Entry 6KUT (electron microscopy, 4.10 A resolution (low resolution: residue-level contacts below are approximate; hydrogen-bond / salt-bridge calls are withheld)); this record covers chains A and B of the 5 polymer chains in the assembly.

== Chain A ==
Protein: Polymerase 3
Organism: Influenza D virus (D/swine/Oklahoma/1334/2011)
UniProtKB: K9LHJ4 (K9LHJ4_9ORTO); residues 1-710 here = UniProt positions 1-710
Chain sequence (710 residues; numbered 1 to 710; the number before each row is that of its first residue):
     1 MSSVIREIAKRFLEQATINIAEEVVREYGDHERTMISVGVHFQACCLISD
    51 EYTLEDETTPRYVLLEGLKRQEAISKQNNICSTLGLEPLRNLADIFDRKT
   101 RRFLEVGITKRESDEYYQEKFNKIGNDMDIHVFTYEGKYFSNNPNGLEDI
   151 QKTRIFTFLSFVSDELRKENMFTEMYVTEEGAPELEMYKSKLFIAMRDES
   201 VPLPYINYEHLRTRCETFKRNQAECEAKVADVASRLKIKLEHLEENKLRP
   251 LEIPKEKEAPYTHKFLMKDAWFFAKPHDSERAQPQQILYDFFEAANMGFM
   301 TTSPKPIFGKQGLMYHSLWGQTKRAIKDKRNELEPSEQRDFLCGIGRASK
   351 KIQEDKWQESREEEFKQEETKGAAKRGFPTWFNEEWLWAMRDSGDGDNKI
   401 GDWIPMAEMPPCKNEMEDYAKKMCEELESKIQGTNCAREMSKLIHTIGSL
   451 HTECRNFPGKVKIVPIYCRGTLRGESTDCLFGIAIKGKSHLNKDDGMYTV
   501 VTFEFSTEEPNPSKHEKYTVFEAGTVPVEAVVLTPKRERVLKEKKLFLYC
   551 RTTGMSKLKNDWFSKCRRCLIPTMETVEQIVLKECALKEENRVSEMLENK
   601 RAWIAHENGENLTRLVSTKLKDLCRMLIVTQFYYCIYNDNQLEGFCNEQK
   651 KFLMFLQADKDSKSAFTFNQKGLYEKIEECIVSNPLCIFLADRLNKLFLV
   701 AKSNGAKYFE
Disordered / not traced: 1-3, 181-183, 394-398, 531-541

== Chain B ==
Protein: RNA-directed RNA polymerase catalytic subunit
Organism: Influenza D virus (D/swine/Oklahoma/1334/2011)
Notes: EC 2.7.7.48
UniProtKB: K9LH03 (K9LH03_9ORTO); numbering as in UniProt (aligned over 1-753)
Chain sequence (753 residues; each row starts with the number of its first residue):
     1 MEINPYLLMLNNDITSMISLTYPYTGAPPMSHGTSTKYSMETVSRTYSYS
    51 RTKKEVPSGIFPIERRKFCNTIEDKENLEKPNGNVDINFMLSLAEMLEEK
   101 MGKGFFKFCANEAEAEILKMHFSKLTEGRQTYDWTSERNMPAATALQLTV
   151 DAIQETQGTFKGTTMVEYCNKILEMMDWPEVKFKKVRMIVQRHWDPKTKK
   201 EIKMKSPTLMITKIGREEFIKRICTINTMAKDGERGKYKRRAIATPGMGI
   251 RPFSKIVETLAQKICERLAESGLPVGGNEKKAKLKTTVSSTNSKLQEGQF
   301 MVNITGDNSKWNECQQPEAYLAMLAYITKDSSNLMKDLCSVAPTLFCNKY
   351 VKMGQGFRAKNKRKTKEIVIPAKKMKERKELMNAEWRDLFETIEPYMDGE
   401 CCFLGGGMLMGMFNMLSTVFGVMTLNYREEALARRNCYWTGLQSSDDFVL
   451 FCISRTWPEMEMTILKFIAVCKLMGINMSLEKSYGCLPELFEFTSMFFSG
   501 DFVSNIALELPAFTTAGMNEGTDFTAAMSVIRTNMINNGLSPGTALMALR
   551 ICLQEFRATYRVHPYDSGVKNHRMKIIRKFIETIENKDGLLISDGGKLMN
   601 NISSLHIPEEILKEDLMDPSYRNRVFNPRNPFTQFEKTVDIFKASGPIRV
   651 EENEAVVSTHSFRTRSNRTLLNTDMRAMALEEKRYQVVCNMYRSVFESAD
   701 VNTPIGSMSMGEAIEAKILDRARTQFENGIIGGEEYSEIKRLIEDAKRQR
   751 LSV
Disordered / not traced: 187-207, 275-278, 431-434, 636-654, 670-677, 753

== Interface between chain A and chain B ==
Pairs across the interface (293):
  Val4(A) - Glu116(B)
  Val4(A) - Lys119(B)
  Ile5(A) - Ala115(B)
  Ile5(A) - Lys119(B)
  Ile8(A) - Lys119(B)
  Asp30(A) - Ser331(B)
  Asp30(A) - Ser332(B)
  Glu32(A) - Asn111(B)
  Glu32(A) - Glu114(B)
  Arg167(A) - Ile705(B)
  Glu169(A) - Lys119(B)
  Asn170(A) - Leu118(B)
  Asn170(A) - His121(B)
  Asn170(A) - Thr163(B)
  Met171(A) - Lys119(B)
  Thr173(A) - Thr164(B)
  Thr173(A) - Glu167(B)
  Tyr176(A) - Glu167(B)
  Glu184(A) - Leu118(B)
  Glu184(A) - Leu334(B)
  Leu185(A) - Ser332(B)
  Leu185(A) - Asn333(B)
  Leu185(A) - Leu334(B)
  Glu186(A) - Asn333(B)
  Met187(A) - Asn170(B)
  Met187(A) - Leu334(B)
  Met187(A) - Asp337(B)
  Tyr188(A) - Asn170(B)
  Tyr188(A) - Leu173(B)
  Tyr188(A) - Asp177(B)
  Lys189(A) - Asp337(B)
  Ser190(A) - Asp177(B)
  Lys191(A) - Asp177(B)
  Leu192(A) - Met176(B)
  Leu192(A) - Arg216(B)
  Leu192(A) - Ile220(B)
  Phe193(A) - Ser340(B)
  Phe193(A) - Val341(B)
  Phe193(A) - Thr344(B)
  Ala195(A) - Ile60(B)
  Met196(A) - Ile220(B)
  Met196(A) - Leu345(B)
  Met196(A) - Asn348(B)
  Arg197(A) - Asp337(B)
  Arg197(A) - Ser340(B)
  Arg197(A) - Thr344(B)
  Glu199(A) - Ser58(B)
  Glu199(A) - Gly59(B)
  Glu199(A) - Ile60(B)
  Glu199(A) - Arg65(B)
  Glu199(A) - Lys67(B)
  Ser200(A) - Leu321(B)
  Ser200(A) - Cys347(B)
  Val201(A) - Lys67(B)
  Leu203(A) - Lys54(B)
  Leu203(A) - Cys69(B)
  Leu203(A) - Thr71(B)
  Pro204(A) - Asn70(B)
  Tyr205(A) - Ile87(B)
  Tyr208(A) - Leu321(B)
  Tyr208(A) - Ala325(B)
  Tyr208(A) - Ser340(B)
  Leu211(A) - Leu321(B)
  Arg212(A) - Lys336(B)
  Cys215(A) - Leu91(B)
  Cys215(A) - Ala322(B)
  Cys215(A) - Tyr326(B)
  Glu216(A) - Lys329(B)
  Glu216(A) - Lys336(B)
  Phe218(A) - Asn88(B)
  Phe218(A) - Leu91(B)
  Phe218(A) - Ser92(B)
  Lys219(A) - Glu95(B)
  Arg220(A) - Ser92(B)
  Arg220(A) - Glu95(B)
  Glu224(A) - Phe89(B)
  Glu224(A) - Ser92(B)
  Glu224(A) - Leu93(B)
  Glu224(A) - Met96(B)
  Glu224(A) - Tyr427(B)
  Cys225(A) - Tyr427(B)
  Cys225(A) - Glu429(B)
  Ala227(A) - Leu473(B)
  Lys228(A) - Tyr427(B)
  Lys228(A) - Glu429(B)
  Lys228(A) - Lys466(B)
  Lys228(A) - Ala469(B)
  Lys228(A) - Leu473(B)
  Asp231(A) - Leu78(B)
  Asp231(A) - Ala469(B)
  Asp231(A) - Lys472(B)
  Asp231(A) - Leu473(B)
  Val232(A) - Leu465(B)
  Val232(A) - Lys466(B)
  Val232(A) - Ala469(B)
  Ser234(A) - Leu78(B)
  Arg235(A) - Leu78(B)
  Arg235(A) - Leu465(B)
  Arg235(A) - Ile468(B)
  Arg235(A) - Ala469(B)
  Arg235(A) - Lys472(B)
  Leu236(A) - Glu79(B)
  Lys237(A) - Glu79(B)
  Lys237(A) - Leu465(B)
  Lys237(A) - Ile468(B)
  Lys237(A) - Leu480(B)
  Ile238(A) - Glu461(B)
  Lys239(A) - Met460(B)
  Lys239(A) - Glu461(B)
  Lys239(A) - Ile464(B)
  Glu241(A) - Trp457(B)
  Ser279(A) - Gly568(B)
  Ser349(A) - Thr365(B)
  Ser349(A) - Glu367(B)
  Lys350(A) - Thr365(B)
  Lys350(A) - Glu367(B)
  Lys351(A) - Arg358(B)
  Lys351(A) - Glu367(B)
  Ile352(A) - Glu367(B)
  Ile352(A) - Ile368(B)
  Ile352(A) - Val369(B)
  Glu354(A) - Lys374(B)
  Trp357(A) - Ile368(B)
  Glu364(A) - Lys366(B)
  Phe365(A) - Asn361(B)
  Lys366(A) - Lys360(B)
  Lys366(A) - Asn361(B)
  Lys366(A) - Lys366(B)
  Lys366(A) - Ile368(B)
  Lys366(A) - Leu381(B)
  Gln367(A) - Ala359(B)
  Gln367(A) - Lys360(B)
  Glu368(A) - Phe357(B)
  Glu368(A) - Arg358(B)
  Glu368(A) - Leu381(B)
  Glu368(A) - Met382(B)
  Glu368(A) - Asn383(B)
  Glu368(A) - Trp386(B)
  Glu369(A) - Asn383(B)
  Asn383(A) - Met1(B)
  Asn383(A) - Glu2(B)
  Asn383(A) - Ile3(B)
  Trp386(A) - Ile3(B)
  Leu387(A) - Met1(B)
  Leu387(A) - Ile3(B)
  Met390(A) - Ile3(B)
  Pro405(A) - Gln554(B)
  Met406(A) - Met547(B)
  Met406(A) - Arg550(B)
  Met406(A) - Ile551(B)
  Met406(A) - Gln554(B)
  Ala407(A) - Arg550(B)
  Ala407(A) - Gln554(B)
  Glu408(A) - Arg550(B)
  Glu408(A) - Arg557(B)
  Glu408(A) - Lys597(B)
  Glu408(A) - Leu598(B)
  Met409(A) - Leu546(B)
  Met409(A) - Arg550(B)
  Pro410(A) - Leu546(B)
  Pro410(A) - Leu598(B)
  Pro410(A) - Asn600(B)
  Pro410(A) - Asn601(B)
  Pro411(A) - Leu598(B)
  Pro411(A) - Asn601(B)
  Lys413(A) - Asn601(B)
  Lys413(A) - Ser603(B)
  Glu415(A) - Ser603(B)
  Glu417(A) - Asn601(B)
  Glu417(A) - Ile602(B)
  Ala420(A) - Gly543(B)
  Cys424(A) - Gly543(B)
  Cys424(A) - Leu546(B)
  Glu428(A) - Arg550(B)
  Asp494(A) - Met30(B)
  Asp495(A) - Ser31(B)
  Asp495(A) - His32(B)
  Met497(A) - His32(B)
  Trp562(A) - Thr25(B)
  Trp562(A) - Gly26(B)
  Trp562(A) - Ala27(B)
  Trp562(A) - Pro28(B)
  Trp562(A) - Pro511(B)
  Lys565(A) - Thr514(B)
  Lys565(A) - Glu555(B)
  Arg567(A) - Glu555(B)
  Arg568(A) - Leu510(B)
  Arg568(A) - Pro511(B)
  Leu570(A) - Met547(B)
  Ile571(A) - Thr544(B)
  Ile571(A) - Ala548(B)
  Met574(A) - Gly543(B)
  Met574(A) - Thr544(B)
  Met574(A) - Met547(B)
  Glu575(A) - Thr544(B)
  Thr576(A) - Met17(B)
  Thr576(A) - Ser19(B)
  Glu578(A) - Ser541(B)
  Glu578(A) - Pro542(B)
  Glu578(A) - Gly543(B)
  Glu578(A) - Thr544(B)
  Gln579(A) - Thr15(B)
  Gln579(A) - Ser16(B)
  Ile580(A) - Met17(B)
  Lys583(A) - Asp13(B)
  Lys583(A) - Thr15(B)
  Lys583(A) - Ser16(B)
  Leu587(A) - Phe502(B)
  Trp603(A) - Leu7(B)
  Trp603(A) - Asn11(B)
  Ile604(A) - Leu7(B)
  Ala605(A) - Met1(B)
  Ala605(A) - Glu2(B)
  Ala605(A) - Ile3(B)
  Ala605(A) - Leu7(B)
  His606(A) - Glu2(B)
  His606(A) - Asn4(B)
  His606(A) - Leu7(B)
  Asn608(A) - Glu2(B)
  Leu615(A) - Leu7(B)
  Leu623(A) - Leu8(B)
  Met626(A) - Pro5(B)
  Leu627(A) - Leu20(B)
  Thr630(A) - Leu20(B)
  Gln631(A) - Thr25(B)
  Tyr634(A) - Tyr6(B)
  Tyr634(A) - Leu20(B)
  Tyr634(A) - Thr25(B)
  Tyr634(A) - Gly26(B)
  Cys635(A) - Thr25(B)
  Cys635(A) - Gly26(B)
  Asn638(A) - Pro23(B)
  Asn638(A) - Gly26(B)
  Asn638(A) - Ala27(B)
  Asn640(A) - Pro29(B)
  Asn640(A) - Lys237(B)
  Asn640(A) - Tyr238(B)
  Asn640(A) - Arg240(B)
  Gln641(A) - Tyr238(B)
  Glu643(A) - Pro23(B)
  Glu643(A) - Arg235(B)
  Cys646(A) - Thr21(B)
  Cys646(A) - Pro23(B)
  Asn647(A) - Gly236(B)
  Gln649(A) - Tyr6(B)
  Gln649(A) - Thr21(B)
  Lys650(A) - Ile18(B)
  Lys650(A) - Thr21(B)
  Lys650(A) - Tyr22(B)
  Lys651(A) - Glu481(B)
  Lys651(A) - Lys482(B)
  Leu653(A) - Met9(B)
  Leu653(A) - Thr21(B)
  Met654(A) - Ile14(B)
  Met654(A) - Tyr484(B)
  Met654(A) - Leu490(B)
  Met654(A) - Phe497(B)
  Phe655(A) - Tyr484(B)
  Gln657(A) - Asp13(B)
  Gln657(A) - Ile14(B)
  Gln657(A) - Leu490(B)
  Ala658(A) - Cys486(B)
  Ala658(A) - Leu490(B)
  Lys660(A) - Met9(B)
  Lys660(A) - Leu10(B)
  Lys660(A) - Asn12(B)
  Lys663(A) - Leu487(B)
  Lys663(A) - Pro488(B)
  Lys663(A) - Leu490(B)
  Ser664(A) - Leu487(B)
  Ala665(A) - Gly485(B)
  Ala665(A) - Cys486(B)
  Phe666(A) - Val302(B)
  Phe666(A) - Tyr484(B)
  Phe666(A) - Gly485(B)
  Phe668(A) - Ile304(B)
  Phe668(A) - Ile464(B)
  Phe668(A) - Leu480(B)
  Phe668(A) - Ser483(B)
  Asn669(A) - Leu480(B)
  Asn669(A) - Glu481(B)
  Gly672(A) - Glu481(B)
  Leu673(A) - Glu481(B)
  Phe689(A) - Ile3(B)
  Leu690(A) - Tyr6(B)
  Arg693(A) - Glu2(B)
  Arg693(A) - Ile3(B)
  Arg693(A) - Asn4(B)
  Leu697(A) - Asn4(B)
  Leu697(A) - Tyr6(B)
  Leu697(A) - Leu7(B)
  Leu697(A) - Leu10(B)
  Val700(A) - Leu10(B)
Other interface residues (no listed pair), chain A (158 interface residues in all): Phe172, Pro202, Ala348, Gln353, Thr370, Cys412, Lys421, Leu558, Pro572, Leu582, Ala602, Glu607, Val616, Leu642, Leu656, Thr667, Glu679, Val682, Lys696
Other interface residues (no listed pair), chain B (173 interface residues in all): Val56, Pro57, Phe61, Asp74, Met120, Glu174, Lys239, Glu318, Leu338, Lys362, Pro371, Arg378, Met462, Met478, Asn505, Leu508, Phe513, Leu553, Lys570, Met599, Ser604

== Summary ==
158 residues of chain A face 173 of chain B across their interface.
Chain A is Polymerase 3 and chain B is RNA-directed RNA polymerase catalytic subunit, both from Influenza D
virus (D/swine/Oklahoma/1334/2011); the structure, Structure of influenza D virus polymerase bound to vRNA
promoter in Mode B conformation (Class B2), was determined by electron microscopy, deposited together with
6KUJ, 6KUK, 6KUP, 6KUR, 6KUV and 6KV5.
